PDB entry 7VD6 | electron microscopy, 2.80 A resolution | chains 16 and 17 of the 11 polymer chains in the assembly

[Chain 16]
Protein: Fcpb3, Fucoxanthin chlorophyll a/c-binding protein
From: Chaetoceros gracilis
Amino-acid sequence (210 residues; row label = number of the first residue in the row):
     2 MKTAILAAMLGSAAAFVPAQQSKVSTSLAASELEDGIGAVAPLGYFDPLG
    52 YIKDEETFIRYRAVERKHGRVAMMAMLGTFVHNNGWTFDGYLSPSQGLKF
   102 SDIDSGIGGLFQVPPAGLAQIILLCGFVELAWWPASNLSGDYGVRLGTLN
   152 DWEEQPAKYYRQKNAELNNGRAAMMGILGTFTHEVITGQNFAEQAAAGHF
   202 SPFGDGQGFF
Unresolved in the structure: 2-32
Metal / ion sites: chlorophyll a Mg site 1 near Glu66 (its only coordinating residue here); Chlorophyll c1 Mg site 1 near Gln121 (its only coordinating residue here); Chlorophyll c1 Mg site 2 near Glu130 (its only coordinating residue here); chlorophyll a Mg site 2 near Glu167 (its only coordinating residue here); Chlorophyll c1 Mg site 3 near Asn170 (its only coordinating residue here)
Ligand contacts:
  - Fucoxanthin (A86; (3S,3'S,5R,5'R,6S,6'R,8'R)-3,5'-dihydroxy-8-oxo-6',7'-didehydro-5,5',6,6',7,8-hexahydro-5,6-epoxy-beta,beta-caroten-3'- yl acetate), molecule 1: Phe47, Pro49, Leu50, Tyr52, His69, Val72, Ala73, Ala76, Thr80, His83, Gly107, Ile108, Gly110, Leu111, Met175, Met176, Ile178, Leu179, Phe182
  - Fucoxanthin (A86), molecule 2: Tyr62, Leu111, Phe112, Pro116, Leu119, Ala120, Ile123
  - Fucoxanthin (A86), molecule 3: Lys68, Arg71, Val72, Met75, Tyr92, Leu93, Pro95, Phe101, Ile122, Cys126, Val129, Glu130, Trp134
  - Fucoxanthin (A86), molecule 4: Phe81, Asn84, Asn85, Leu150, Arg162, Phe192, Ala193
  - Fucoxanthin (A86), molecule 5: Arg146, Leu147, Leu150
  - Fucoxanthin (A86), molecule 6: Ala193, Ala196, Ala197
  - Fucoxanthin / Chlorophyll c1: Met74, Met75, Met77, Leu78, Phe81, Trp133, Trp134, Val145, Leu147, Asn170, Ala173, Ala174, Gly177, Gly180, Thr181, His184, Phe192, Phe201
  - chlorophyll a (CLA), molecule 1: Gly39, Ala40, Leu44, Gly45, Tyr46, Phe47, Asp48, Tyr52, Ile53, Phe59, Tyr62, Arg63, Val65, Glu66, His69, Arg172, Met175, Met176, Leu179
  - chlorophyll a (CLA), molecule 2: Val41, Ala42, Pro43, Arg162, Asn165, Ala166, Asn169, Asn170, Ala173
  - chlorophyll a (CLA), molecule 3: Arg71, Met74, Met75, Leu78, Trp134, Gly141, Asp142, Tyr143, Gly144, Val145, Arg146, Leu147, Asn151, Trp153, Gln163, Lys164, Ala166, Glu167, Asn170
  - chlorophyll a (CLA), molecule 4: Met75, Ala76, Leu78, Gly79, Val82, His83, Trp87, Thr88, Phe89, Leu93, Phe101, Ile104, Asp105, Gly110, Leu111, Val114, Ile122
  - chlorophyll a (CLA), molecule 5: Leu125, Phe128, Val129, Ala132, Trp133, Trp134, Tyr143
  - chlorophyll a (CLA), molecule 6: Gln156, Ala158, Lys159
  - chlorophyll a (CLA), molecule 7: Met176, Gly177, Leu179, Gly180, Thr183, His184, Ile187, Thr188, Gln195, His200, Phe201, Ser202, Pro203, Phe204
  - Diadinoxanthin (DD6; (3S,3'R,5R,6S,7cis)-7',8'-didehydro-5,6-dihydro-5,6-epoxy-beta,beta-carotene-3,3'-diol): Val41, Pro43, Leu44, Asn169, Arg172, Ala173, Met176, Ile187, Phe210
  - Chlorophyll c1 (KC1), molecule 1: Arg61, Tyr62, Val65, His69, Leu179
  - Chlorophyll c1 (KC1), molecule 2: Arg61, Ala64, Val65, Lys68, His69, Val72, Ile123, Cys126, Gly127, Glu130, Leu131, Ala136, Ser137, Leu139
  - Chlorophyll c1 (KC1), molecule 3: Leu78, Phe81, Arg162, Gln163, Ala166, Asn170, Ala173
  - Chlorophyll c1 (KC1), molecule 4: Leu93, Ser94, Pro95, Ser96, Gln97, Val114, Pro115, Ala117, Gly118, Gln121, Ile122, Leu125
  - dodecyl-alpha-D-maltoside (LMU): Gly199, Ser202, Phe204
What the authors report for this chain:
  - binding site for chlorophyll a: Glu66, His83, Phe128, Trp133, Glu167, His184, Phe211
  - binding site for Chlorophyll c1: His69, Gln121, Glu130, Asn170

[Chain 17]
Protein: Fcpb4, Fucoxanthin chlorophyll a/c-binding protein
From: Chaetoceros gracilis
Amino-acid sequence (207 residues; numbered 1 to 207; the number before each row is that of its first residue):
     1 MKLAIAALLATSAAAFTTSPASRATTSLQVSEIELGATEPLGVFDPLGWL
    51 ETEPEAFERRRAVERKHGRVAMAAVVGTIVHNNHIVFDGYISPSNNLKFS
   101 DIPTGIDGIFSVPTAGLAQIIAFLGFVELAWLPASQYDGDYGVGYFGNDI
   151 LDPEEKARKLNAELNNGRAAMMGIMGNMVAEKITGQTMYEQYAAGHFNPF
   201 NDGEGFF
Unresolved in the structure: 1-30, 207
Metal / ion sites: chlorophyll a Mg site 1 near Glu64 (its only coordinating residue here); Chlorophyll c1 Mg site 1 near Gln119 (its only coordinating residue here); Chlorophyll c1 Mg site 2 near Glu128 (its only coordinating residue here); chlorophyll a Mg site 2 near Glu163 (its only coordinating residue here); Chlorophyll c1 Mg site 3 near Asn166 (its only coordinating residue here)
Ligand contacts:
  - Fucoxanthin (A86; (3S,3'S,5R,5'R,6S,6'R,8'R)-3,5'-dihydroxy-8-oxo-6',7'-didehydro-5,5',6,6',7,8-hexahydro-5,6-epoxy-beta,beta-caroten-3'- yl acetate), molecule 1: Thr38, Pro40, Leu41, Asn165, Arg168, Ala169, Met172, Ile183, Gly205, Phe206
  - Fucoxanthin (A86), molecule 2: Phe44, Pro46, Leu47, His67, Val70, Ala71, Ala74, Thr78, His81, Gly105, Ile106, Gly108, Ile109, Met171, Met172, Ile174, Met175, Met178
  - Fucoxanthin (A86), molecule 3: Trp49, Glu53, Arg60, Met175, Met178, Val179, Lys182, Ile183
  - Fucoxanthin (A86), molecule 4: Lys66, Arg69, Val70, Ala73, Tyr90, Ile91, Pro93, Phe99, Ile120, Leu124, Val127, Glu128, Leu132
  - Fucoxanthin (A86), molecule 5: Met72, Val75, Val76, Leu132, Val143, Gly144, Tyr145, Phe146, Asn166, Ala169, Ala170, Gly173, Gly176, Asn177, Met188, Tyr192
  - Fucoxanthin (A86), molecule 6: Ile79, Asn82, Asn83, Tyr145, Phe146, Lys159, Met188, Tyr189, Tyr192
  - Fucoxanthin (A86), molecule 7: Tyr189, Tyr192, Ala193, Ala194, Phe197
  - chlorophyll a (CLA), molecule 1: Ile33, Leu35, Gly36, Ala37, Leu41, Gly42, Val43, Phe44, Asp45, Leu47, Trp49, Leu50, Phe57, Arg60, Arg61, Val63, Glu64, His67, Arg168, Ala169, Met171, Met172, Met175
  - chlorophyll a (CLA), molecule 2: Thr38, Glu39, Pro40, Arg158, Asn161, Ala162, Asn165, Asn166, Ala169
  - chlorophyll a (CLA), molecule 3: Arg65, Arg69, Met72, Leu132, Asp138, Gly139, Asp140, Tyr141, Gly142, Val143, Gly144, Tyr145, Gly147, Asn148, Asp149, Ile150, Lys156, Lys159, Leu160, Ala162, Glu163, Asn166
  - chlorophyll a (CLA), molecule 4: Val70, Ala73, Ala74, Val76, Gly77, Val80, His81, Ile85, Val86, Phe87, Ile91, Phe99, Ile102, Pro103, Thr104, Gly108, Ile109, Val112, Ile120
  - chlorophyll a (CLA), molecule 5: Ala122, Gly125, Phe126, Leu129, Ala130
  - chlorophyll a (CLA), molecule 6: Phe123, Phe126, Ala130, Trp131, Leu132, Tyr141
  - chlorophyll a (CLA), molecule 7: Ala169, Met172, Gly173, Met175, Gly176, Val179, Ala180, Ile183, Thr184, Gln191, Tyr192, His196, Phe197, Pro199, Phe200, Glu204
  - Chlorophyll c1 (KC1), molecule 1: Arg59, Arg60, Val63, His67, Met175
  - Chlorophyll c1 (KC1), molecule 2: Arg59, Ala62, Val63, Lys66, His67, Val70, Ile121, Leu124, Gly125, Glu128, Leu129, Ala134, Ser135, Tyr137
  - Chlorophyll c1 (KC1), molecule 3: Val75, Val76, Ile79, Tyr145, Arg158, Lys159, Ala162, Asn166
  - Chlorophyll c1 (KC1), molecule 4: Ile91, Ser92, Pro93, Ser94, Asn95, Val112, Pro113, Ala115, Gly116, Gln119, Ile120, Phe123
What the authors report for this chain:
  - binding site for chlorophyll a: Phe126, Trp131
  - binding site for 1,2-dipalmitoyl-phosphatidyl-glycerole: Phe44, Phe197
  - binding site for 1,2-distearoyl-monogalactosyl-diglyceride: Ser94

[How chain 16 and chain 17 interact]
Pairs across the interface - 9 pairs, chain 16 then chain 17:
  Thr149(16) - Asn148(17)
  Asp152(16) - Asn148(17)
  Glu155(16) - Leu151(17)
  Gln156(16) - Asn148(17)  hydrogen bond
  Gln156(16) - Asp149(17)  hydrogen bond (side chain-backbone)
  Lys159(16) - Gly147(17)
  Lys159(16) - Asn148(17)  hydrogen bond
  Arg162(16) - Gly142(17)
  Arg162(16) - Gly147(17)  hydrogen bond (side chain-backbone)
Other interface residues (no listed pair), chain 17 (7 interface residues in all): Val143, Gly144
From the paper, about this interface:
  - specific contacts: Gln156(16)-Asn148(17), Lys159(16)-Asn148(17)

[Overview]
The interface between chain 16 and chain 17 involves 6 residues on one side and 7 on the other; the contacts
include 4 hydrogen bonds. Polar contacts include Gln156(16)-Asn148(17), Gln156(16)-Asp149(17) and
Lys159(16)-Asn148(17). The authors report contacts between Gln156(16) and Asn148(17) and Lys159(16) and
Asn148(17). The paper reports a binding site for chlorophyll a at Glu66(16), His83(16) and Phe126(17) among
others; a binding site for Chlorophyll c1 at His69(16), Gln121(16) and Glu130(16) among others.
Here chain 16 is Fcpb3, Fucoxanthin chlorophyll a/c-binding protein and chain 17 is Fcpb4, Fucoxanthin
chlorophyll a/c-binding protein, both from Chaetoceros gracilis. Entry 7VD6 (Structure of S1M1-type FCPII
complex from diatom) was determined by electron microscopy.
